PDB entry 1CZL | X-ray diffraction, 1.80 A resolution | chain A

== Chain A ==
Molecule: Flavodoxin
Organism: Synechococcus elongatus
Reference sequence: P10340 (FLAV_SYNP7); residue numbers follow UniProt; this construct covers 1-169
Amino-acid sequence (169 residues; numbered 1 to 169; the number before each row is that of its first residue):
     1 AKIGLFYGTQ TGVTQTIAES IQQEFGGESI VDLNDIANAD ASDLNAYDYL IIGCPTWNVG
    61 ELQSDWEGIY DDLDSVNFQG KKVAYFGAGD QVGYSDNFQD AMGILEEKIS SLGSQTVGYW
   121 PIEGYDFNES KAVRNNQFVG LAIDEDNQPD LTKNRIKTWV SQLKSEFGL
Small-molecule neighbours: FMN (flavin mononucleotide): Gly8, Thr9, Gln10, Thr11, Gly12, Val13, Thr14, Pro55, Thr56, Trp57, Asn58, Val59, Gly60, Ala88, Gly89, Asp90, Tyr94, Asn97, Phe98, Gln99, Asp146

== Summary ==
Bound to chain A: flavin mononucleotide.
Chain A is Flavodoxin (Synechococcus elongatus); the structure, Comparisons of wild type and mutant
flavodoxins from anacystis nidulans. structural determinants of the redox potentials, was determined by X-ray
diffraction (same publication as 1CZK, 1CZH, 1CZO, 1CZR and 1D04).
